PDB entry 7S03 | X-ray diffraction, 2.37 A resolution | chains A and C of the 3 polymer chains in the assembly

== Chain A ==
Molecule: Histone-lysine N-methyltransferase SETMAR
Source organism: Homo sapiens
Notes: EC 2.1.1.357, 3.1.-.-; fragment: DNA-binding domain
Reference sequence: Q53H47 (SETMR_HUMAN); residues 330-440 here correspond to UniProt positions 343-453 (UniProt number = residue number + 13)
Chain sequence (113 residues; numbered 328 to 440; the number before each row is that of its first residue):
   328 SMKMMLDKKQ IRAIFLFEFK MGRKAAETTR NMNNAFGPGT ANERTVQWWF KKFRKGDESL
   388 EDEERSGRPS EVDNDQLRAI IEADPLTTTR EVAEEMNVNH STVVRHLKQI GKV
Not modelled in the structure: 328-329, 438-440
Construct notes: expression tag (328-329); engineered mutation Mse359 (Ile372 in Q53H47), Arg381 (Cys394 in Q53H47), Mse423 (Leu436 in Q53H47)
Modified positions: Mse329, Mse359, Mse423 (selenomethionine); Mse331, Mse332, Mse348 (selenomethionine; parent Met)
Curated features (UniProtKB/Swiss-Prot):
  - DNA-binding region (H-T-H motif): Lys351 to Lys382, Thr415 to Lys435
Reported in the primary citation:
  - self-association interface (contacts with another copy of this molecule): Ile341, Phe344, Phe363
  - binding site for Hsmar1 terminal inverted repeats: Arg371, Arg392, Arg395, Ser428, Arg432
  - binding site for Hsmar1 terminal inverted repeats (chain C): Arg417, His427
  - mutagenesis - R371A, S428A, R432A (302 +/- 47 nM): decreased binding to Hsmar1 terminal inverted repeats

== Chain C ==
Molecule: Hsmar1 terminal inverted repeats
Sequence (26 nucleotides; numbered 1 to 26; the number before each row is that of its first residue):
     1 GGTTGGTGCA AAAGTAATTG CGGTTA

== Interface between chain A and chain C ==
Residue-residue contacts (41):
  Lys335(A) - DT18(C)  salt bridge to the phosphate
  Arg339(A) - DA17(C)  hydrogen bond to the phosphate
  Arg339(A) - DT18(C)  salt bridge to the phosphate
  Asn369(A) - DT19(C)  sugar contact
  Asn369(A) - DG20(C)  hydrogen bond to the phosphate
  Arg371(A) - DT19(C)  base contact
  Arg371(A) - DG20(C)  hydrogen bond to the base
  Arg371(A) - DC21(C)  base contact
  Thr372(A) - DT18(C)  sugar contact
  Thr372(A) - DT19(C)  hydrogen bond to the phosphate
  Trp375(A) - DA17(C)  phosphate contact
  Trp375(A) - DT18(C)  base contact
  Trp375(A) - DT19(C)  base contact
  Trp376(A) - DT18(C)  hydrogen bond to the phosphate
  Lys379(A) - DA17(C)  salt bridge to the phosphate
  Asp389(A) - DA17(C)  sugar contact
  Glu390(A) - DA16(C)  phosphate contact
  Glu390(A) - DA17(C)  hydrogen bond to the phosphate
  Glu391(A) - DA16(C)  sugar contact
  Arg392(A) - DT15(C)  hydrogen bond to the base
  Arg392(A) - DA16(C)  hydrogen bond to the base
  Arg392(A) - DA17(C)  hydrogen bond to the sugar
  Ser393(A) - DT15(C)  sugar contact
  Gly394(A) - DG14(C)  sugar contact
  Arg395(A) - DA12(C)  hydrogen bond to the base
  Arg395(A) - DA13(C)  sugar contact
  Pro396(A) - DA13(C)  phosphate contact
  Pro396(A) - DG14(C)  phosphate contact
  Thr415(A) - DT4(C)  phosphate contact
  Thr415(A) - DG5(C)  phosphate contact
  Thr416(A) - DG5(C)  hydrogen bond to the phosphate
  Arg417(A) - DT4(C)  base contact
  Arg417(A) - DG5(C)  hydrogen bond to the base
  His427(A) - DG5(C)  base contact
  His427(A) - DG6(C)  hydrogen bond to the base
  Ser428(A) - DT7(C)  base contact
  Val431(A) - DG5(C)  sugar contact
  Val431(A) - DG6(C)  phosphate contact
  Arg432(A) - DT7(C)  base contact
  Arg432(A) - DG8(C)  hydrogen bond to the base
  Arg432(A) - DC9(C)  base contact
Interface residues without a listed pair, chain A (26 interface residues in all): Glu388, Thr414, Lys435
Interface residues without a listed pair, chain C (17 interface residues in all): DA11

== Summary ==
Chain A and chain C form an interface of 26 and 17 residues respectively; the contacts include 14 hydrogen
bonds and 3 salt bridges. Among the polar pairs are Arg371(A)-DG20(C), Arg392(A)-DT15(C) and
Arg392(A)-DA16(C). The paper reports a binding site for Hsmar1 terminal inverted repeats at Arg371(A),
Arg392(A) and Arg395(A) among others; R371A, S428A and R432A of chain A reduce binding to Hsmar1 terminal
inverted repeats.
Here chain A is Histone-lysine N-methyltransferase SETMAR (Homo sapiens) and chain C is Hsmar1 terminal
inverted repeats. Entry 7S03 (DNA-binding domain of human SETMAR in complex with Hsmar1 terminal inverted
repeat (TIR) DNA) was determined by X-ray diffraction.
